6XW6 - chains B and D of the 4 polymer chains in the assembly; structure by X-ray diffraction, 1.96 A resolution.

# Chain B
Molecule: Capsid protein
From: Murine norovirus 1
UniProtKB: Q80J94 (Q80J94_9CALI); numbering as in UniProt (aligned over 228-533)
Chain sequence (307 residues; each row starts with the number of its first residue):
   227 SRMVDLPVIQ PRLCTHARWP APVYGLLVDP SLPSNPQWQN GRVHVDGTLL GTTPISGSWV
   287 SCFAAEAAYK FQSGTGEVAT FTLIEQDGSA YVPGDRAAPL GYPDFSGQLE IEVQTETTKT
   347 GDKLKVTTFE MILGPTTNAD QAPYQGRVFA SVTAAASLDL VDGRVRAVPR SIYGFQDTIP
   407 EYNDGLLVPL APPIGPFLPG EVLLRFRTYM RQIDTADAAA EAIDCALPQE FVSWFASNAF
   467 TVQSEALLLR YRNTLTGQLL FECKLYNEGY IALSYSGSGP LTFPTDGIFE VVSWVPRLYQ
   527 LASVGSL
Unresolved in the structure: 531-533
Sequence notes: expression tag (227)
Bound ions: Mg2+: Q438, D440

# Chain D
Molecule: Nanobody NB-5853
From: Vicugna pacos
Notes: antibody fragment or engineered binder
Chain sequence (134 residues; numbered 1 to 134; the number before each row is that of its first residue):
     1 QVQLQESGGG LVQAGDSLRV SCAASGRTIS SSPMGWFRQA PGKEREFVAA ISGNGGNTYY
    61 LDSVKGRFTT SRDNAKNTVY LQLNNLKPED TAIYYCAARS RFSAMHLAYR RLVDYDDWGQ
   121 GTQVTVSSHH HHHH
Unresolved in the structure: 1, 128-134
Cystine bridges: C22-C96

# How chain B and chain D interact
Pairs across the interface - 37 pairs, chain B then chain D:
  G333(B) with A104(D); H106(D)
  Q334(B) with R99(D), hydrogen bond; L107(D); Y109(D), hydrogen bond
  E356(B) with R99(D), salt bridge
  I358(B) with F102(D); S103(D); A104(D); Y109(D)
  G360(B) with A104(D); H106(D), hydrogen bond (backbone-side chain)
  P361(B) with H106(D)
  T362(B) with N54(D); A104(D); M105(D), hydrogen bond (backbone-backbone)
  T363(B) with S103(D); M105(D)
  N364(B) with R101(D), hydrogen bond (side chain-backbone); F102(D); S103(D), hydrogen bond (side chain-backbone); M105(D)
  A365(B) with F102(D), hydrophobic
  S377(B) with F102(D)
  T379(B) with R101(D)
  Y399(B) with L107(D); Y109(D); R110(D), hydrogen bond (side chain-backbone); R111(D); D114(D), hydrogen bond
  G400(B) with H106(D), hydrogen bond (backbone-side chain)
  Q402(B) with H106(D)
  I439(B) with R111(D)
  D440(B) with Y59(D); R110(D), salt bridge
  T441(B) with R110(D); R111(D)
Interface residues without a listed pair, chain B (23 interface residues in all): G300, F375, A376, A442, D443
Interface residues without a listed pair, chain D (16 interface residues in all): N57, D116

# In short
The interface between chain B and chain D involves 23 residues on one side and 16 on the other; the contacts
include 9 hydrogen bonds and 2 salt bridges. Among the polar pairs are E356(B)-R99(D), D440(B)-R110(D) and
Q334(B)-R99(D). Q438(B) and D440(B) form the Mg2+ site.
Chain B is Capsid protein (Murine norovirus 1) and chain D is Nanobody NB-5853 (Vicugna pacos); the structure,
Crystal structure of murine norovirus P domain in complex with Nanobody NB-5853, was determined by X-ray
diffraction together with 6XW7 from the same study.
